5I6M - chain A; structure by X-ray diffraction, 1.09 A resolution.

Chain A:
Name: Copper-containing nitrite reductase
Source organism: Achromobacter cycloclastes
Notes: EC 1.7.2.1; fragment: Copper Nitrite Reductase
UniProt: P25006 (NIR_ACHCY); residues 8-339 here correspond to UniProt positions 46-377 (UniProt number = residue number + 38)
Amino-acid sequence (332 residues; numbered 8 to 339; the number before each row is that of its first residue):
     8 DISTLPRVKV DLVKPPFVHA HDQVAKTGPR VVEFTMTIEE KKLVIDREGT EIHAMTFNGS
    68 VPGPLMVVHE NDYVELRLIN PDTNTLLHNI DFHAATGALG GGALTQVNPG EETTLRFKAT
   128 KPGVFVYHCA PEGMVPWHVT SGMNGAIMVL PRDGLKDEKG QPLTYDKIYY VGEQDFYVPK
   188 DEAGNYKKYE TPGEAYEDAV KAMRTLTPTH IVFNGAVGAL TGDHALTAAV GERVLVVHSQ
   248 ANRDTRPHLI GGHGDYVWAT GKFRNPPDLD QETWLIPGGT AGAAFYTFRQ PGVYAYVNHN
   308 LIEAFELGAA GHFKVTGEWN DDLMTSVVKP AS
Metal / ion sites: Cu ion site 1: His95, Cys136, His145, Met150; Cu ion site 2: His100, His135, His306 (together with nitric oxide, nitrite ion)
Ligand contacts:
  - malonate ion (MLI): Gly225, Thr228, Phe312, Ala317, His319
  - nitric oxide (NO): Asp98, His100, His135, His255, Ile257, His306
  - nitric oxide / nitrite ion: Asp98, His100, His135, His255, Ile257, His306, Leu308
  - nitrite ion (NO2), molecule 1: Asp98, His100, His135, His255, Ile257, His306, Leu308
  - nitrite ion (NO2), molecule 2: Lys125, Thr127, Arg296, Asp329, Leu330
  - nitrite ion (NO2), molecule 3: Gly225, Ala226, Thr228, His231
  - nitrite ion (NO2), molecule 4: Asn249, Arg250, Asp251, Arg253, Asn307
  - nitrite ion (NO2), molecule 5: Asn249, Arg250, Asp251, Arg253, Asn307, Glu310
  - nitrite ion (NO2), molecule 6: Arg250, Arg253, Asn307, Glu310
  - nitrite ion (NO2), molecule 7: Trp265, Ala266, Thr267, Gly268, Lys269, Asn272, Gln278
Curated features (UniProtKB/Swiss-Prot):
  - binding site (Cu cation): His95, His100, His135, Cys136, His145, Met150, His306
What the authors report for this chain:
  - Cu ion coordination: His100, His135, His145, His306
  - conformationally variable residues (side-chain flip): Ile97, Asp98, Glu139, Met141
  - binding site for nitrite ion: Asp98
  - binding site for nitric oxide: Asp98
  - catalytic residues: Asp98, His255 (citing earlier work)

Overview:
Chain A binds malonate ion, 7 copies of nitrite ion, nitric oxide and nitric oxide / nitrite ion. His95,
Cys136, His145 and Met150 coordinate Cu ion site 1. From UniProt: 7 Cu cation-binding residues. The paper
reports catalytic residues Asp98 and His255; a binding site for nitrite ion at Asp98.
Chain A is Copper-containing nitrite reductase (Achromobacter cycloclastes); the structure, Crystal Structure
of Copper Nitrite Reductase at 100K after 7.59 MGy, was determined by X-ray diffraction (same publication as
5I6K, 5I6L, 5I6N, 5I6O and 5I6P).
